PDB entry 2X7N | electron microscopy, 11.80 A resolution (very low resolution: no residue pairs are listed; an interface is given only as per-side residue counts) | chains A and C of the 4 polymer chains in the assembly

[Chain A]
Molecule: Sarcin-ricin loop
Source organism: Saccharomyces cerevisiae
Notes: fragment: 2684-2711
Sequence (28 nucleotides; row label = number of the first residue in the row):
  2684 ACCGUAUAGUACGAGAGGAACUACGGUU

[Chain C]
Name: 60S ribosomal protein L23
Source organism: Saccharomyces cerevisiae
UniProt: P04451 (RL23_YEAST); residues 1-132 here correspond to UniProt positions 6-137 (UniProt number = residue number + 5)
Amino-acid sequence (132 residues; row label = number of the first residue in the row):
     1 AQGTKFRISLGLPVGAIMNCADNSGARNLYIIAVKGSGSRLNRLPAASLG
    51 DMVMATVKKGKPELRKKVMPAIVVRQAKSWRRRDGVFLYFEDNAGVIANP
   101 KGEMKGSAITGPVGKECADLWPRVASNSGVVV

[How chain A and chain C interact]
At this resolution (12 A) residue pairs are not listed: 5 residues of chain A and 7 of chain C lie at the interface.

[Summary]
5 residues of chain A face 7 of chain C across their interface.
Here chain A is Sarcin-ricin loop and chain C is 60S ribosomal protein L23, both from Saccharomyces
cerevisiae. Entry 2X7N (Mechanism of eIF6s anti-association activity) was determined by electron microscopy.
